PDB entry 8VVH | electron microscopy, 3.95 A resolution | chains A and H of the 4 polymer chains in the assembly

Chain A:
Molecule: Glutamate receptor ionotropic, NMDA 1
From: Rattus norvegicus
Reference sequence: P35439 (NMDZ1_RAT); numbering as in UniProt (aligned over 25-393)
Chain sequence (369 residues; each row starts with the number of its first residue):
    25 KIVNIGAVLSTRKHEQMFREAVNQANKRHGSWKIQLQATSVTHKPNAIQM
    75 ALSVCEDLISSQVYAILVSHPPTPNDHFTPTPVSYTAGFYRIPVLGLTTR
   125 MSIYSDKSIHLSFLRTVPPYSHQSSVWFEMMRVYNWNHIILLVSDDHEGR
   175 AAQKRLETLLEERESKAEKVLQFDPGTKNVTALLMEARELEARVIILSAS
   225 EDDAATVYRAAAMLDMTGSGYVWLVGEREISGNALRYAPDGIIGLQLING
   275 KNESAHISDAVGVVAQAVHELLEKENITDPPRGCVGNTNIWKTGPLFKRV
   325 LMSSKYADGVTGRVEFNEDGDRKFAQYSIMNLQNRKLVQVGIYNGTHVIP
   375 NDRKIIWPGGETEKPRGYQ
Disordered / not traced: 53-57
Disulfide bonds: Cys79-Cys308
Differences from the reference sequence: conflict Gln61 (Asn in P35439), Asp239 (Asn in P35439), Gln350 (Asn in P35439)
Swiss-Prot annotation at these positions:
  - glycosylation (N-linked (GlcNAc...) asparagine): Asn203, Asn276, Asn300, Asn368

Chain H:
Molecule: 003-102 Heavy
From: Homo sapiens
Chain sequence (115 residues; each row starts with the number of its first residue):
     2 LQLQESGPGLVKPSQTLSLTCTVSGGSISSSNWWSWVRQPPGKGLEWIGE
    52 IYHSGNTNYNPSLKSRVTVSVDKSKNQFSLKLTSVTAADTAVYYCARDVS
   102 GGVNWFDPWGQGTLV
Disulfide bonds: Cys22-Cys96

Interface between chain A and chain H:
Contacting residue pairs (14):
  Gln357(A) - Asn57(H)  hydrogen bond
  Asn358(A) - Glu51(H)  hydrogen bond
  Asn358(A) - Asn105(H)  hydrogen bond
  Arg359(A) - Gly103(H)  hydrogen bond (side chain-backbone)
  Lys360(A) - Trp48(H)
  Lys360(A) - Glu51(H)  salt bridge
  Lys360(A) - Asn59(H)
  Lys360(A) - Asn105(H)  hydrogen bond
  Arg377(A) - Thr58(H)  hydrogen bond (side chain-backbone)
  Lys378(A) - Gly56(H)
  Lys378(A) - Asn57(H)
  Ile380(A) - Asn57(H)
  Glu385(A) - Tyr53(H)
  Thr386(A) - Ser55(H)
Other interface residues (no listed pair), chain A (10 interface residues in all): Gly384
Other interface residues (no listed pair), chain H (13 interface residues in all): Trp34, Asp99, Val104

In short:
The interface between chain A and chain H involves 10 residues on one side and 13 on the other; the contacts
include 6 hydrogen bonds and 1 salt bridge. Polar pairs include Lys360(A)-Glu51(H), Gln357(A)-Asn57(H) and
Asn358(A)-Glu51(H).
Here chain A is Glutamate receptor ionotropic, NMDA 1 (Rattus norvegicus) and chain H is 003-102 Heavy (Homo
sapiens). Entry 8VVH (rat GluN1a-2B Fab 003-102 local refinement) was determined by electron microscopy (same
publication as 8VUH, 8VUJ, 8VUL, 8VUN, 8VUQ, 8VUR, 8VUT and 8VUY).
